PDB entry 4R9G | X-ray diffraction, 2.20 A resolution | chain A

Chain A:
Protein: MBP1
Organism: Caldanaerobius polysaccharolyticus
UniProt: L0E2M2 (L0E2M2_9THEO); residues -25 to 421 here correspond to UniProt positions 1-447 (UniProt number = residue number + 26)
Chain sequence (447 residues; numbered -25 to 421; the number before each row is that of its first residue; numbers below 1 keep their minus sign (Met-25 is residue -25)):
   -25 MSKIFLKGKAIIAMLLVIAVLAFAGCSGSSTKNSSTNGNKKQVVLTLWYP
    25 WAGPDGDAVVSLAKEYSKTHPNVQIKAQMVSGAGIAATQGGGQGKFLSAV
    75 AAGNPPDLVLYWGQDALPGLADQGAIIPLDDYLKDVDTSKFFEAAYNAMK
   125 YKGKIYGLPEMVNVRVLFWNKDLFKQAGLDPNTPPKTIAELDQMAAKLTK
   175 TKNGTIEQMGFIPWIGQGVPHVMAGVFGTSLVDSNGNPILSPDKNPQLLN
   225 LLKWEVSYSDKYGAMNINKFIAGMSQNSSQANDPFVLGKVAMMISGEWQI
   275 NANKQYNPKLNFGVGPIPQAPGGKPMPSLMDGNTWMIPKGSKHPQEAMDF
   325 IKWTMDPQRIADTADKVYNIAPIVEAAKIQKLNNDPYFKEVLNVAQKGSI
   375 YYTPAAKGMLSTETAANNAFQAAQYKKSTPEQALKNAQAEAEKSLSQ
Unresolved in the structure: -25 to 15, 62-68, 417-421
Metal / ion sites: Zn2+ site 1: Asp31 (shared with 1 residue of chain B); Zn2+ site 2 near His44 (its only coordinating residue here); Zn2+ site 3: Asp89, His195, Glu387; Zn2+ site 4: His317, Glu320

In short:
Asp89, His195 and Glu387 form the Zn2+ site 3. The Zn2+ site 4 is built by His317 and Glu320.
Chain A is MBP1 (Caldanaerobius polysaccharolyticus); the structure, CpMnBP1 with Mannotriose Bound, was
determined by X-ray diffraction (same publication as 4R9F).
